9BI2 - chains A and D of the 4 polymer chains in the assembly; structure by X-ray diffraction, 2.15 A resolution.

== Chain A ==
Molecule: Isoform 2B of GTPase KRas
Source organism: Homo sapiens
Notes: EC 3.6.5.2
Reference sequence: P01116 (RASK_HUMAN), isoform P01116-2; residues 1-169 here = UniProt positions 1-169
Amino-acid sequence (170 residues; each row starts with the number of its first residue; numbering starts at 0):
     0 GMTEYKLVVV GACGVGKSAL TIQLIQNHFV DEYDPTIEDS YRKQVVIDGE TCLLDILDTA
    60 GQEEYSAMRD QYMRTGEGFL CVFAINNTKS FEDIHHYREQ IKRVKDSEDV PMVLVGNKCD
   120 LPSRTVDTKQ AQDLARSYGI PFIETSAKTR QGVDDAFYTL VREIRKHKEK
Differences from the reference sequence: expression tag (0); engineered mutation C12 (Gly in P01116)
Swiss-Prot annotation at these positions:
  - motif: Y32 to Y40 (Effector region)
  - binding site (GTP): G10, A11, G13 to A18, V29 to T35, A59, G60, N116 to D119
  - modified residue: M1 (N-acetylmethionine), T2 (N-acetylthreonine), K104 (N6-acetyllysine)
  - glycosylation: T35 (Microbial infection: O-linked (Glc) threonine)
  - natural variant: K5 (K5E: In NS3; K5N: In GASC), G10 (G10GG: In AML), C12 (G12C: In lung carcinoma; this construct carries the variant), G13 (G13D: In GASC, JMML and OES; G13R: In pylocytic astrocytoma), V14 (V14I: In NS3), L19 (L19F: In OES), Q22 (Q22E: In CFC2; Q22R: In NS3), P34 (P34L: In NS3; P34Q: In NS3; P34R: In CFC2), I36 (I36M: In NS3), T58 (T58I: In NS3), A59 (A59T: In GASC), G60 (G60R: In CFC2; G60S: In NS3), 8 further natural variant entries in UniProt
  - mutagenesis: D38 (D38A: Decreased interaction with MAPKAP1/SIN1), Y40 (Y40A: Decreased interaction with MAPKAP1/SIN1), Q61 (Q61L: Promotes GTP binding)
Metal / ion sites: Mg2+: S17, T35 (together with GMP-PNP)
Residues lining bound ligands:
  - GMP-PNP (GNP; phosphoaminophosphonic acid-guanylate ester): A11, C12, G13, V14, G15, K16, S17, A18, F28, V29, D30, E31, Y32, D33, P34, T35, T58, A59, G60, Q61, N116, K117, D119, L120, S145, A146, K147
  - rmc-7977 (ZNI; (1R,5S,6r)-N-[(1P,7S,9S,13S,20M)-20-{5-(4-cyclopropylpiperazin-1-yl)-2-[(1S)-1-methoxyethyl]pyridin-3-yl}-21-ethyl-17,17-dimethyl-8,14-dioxo-15-oxa-4-thia-9,21,27,28-tetraazapentacyclo[17.5.2.1~2,5~.1~9,13~.0~22,26~]octacosa-1(24),2,5(28),19,22,25-hexaen-7-yl]-3-oxabicyclo[3.1.0]hexane-6-carboxamide): Y32, P34, T35, I36, E37, A59, Q61, Y64, M67

== Chain D ==
Molecule: Peptidyl-prolyl cis-trans isomerase A
Source organism: Homo sapiens
Notes: EC 5.2.1.8
Reference sequence: P62937 (PPIA_HUMAN); residue numbers follow UniProt; this construct covers 1-165
Amino-acid sequence (166 residues; numbered 0 to 165; the number before each row is that of its first residue; numbering starts at 0):
     0 GMVNPTVFFD IAVDGEPLGR VSFELFADKV PKTAENFRAL STGEKGFGYK GSCFHRIIPG
    60 FMCQGGDFTR HNGTGGKSIY GEKFEDENFI LKHTGPGILS MANAGPNTNG SQFFICTAKT
   120 EWLDGKHVVF GKVKEGMNIV EAMERFGSRN GKTSKKITIA DCGQLE
Disordered / not traced: 0-1, 165
Differences from the reference sequence: expression tag (0)
Swiss-Prot annotation at these positions:
  - modified residue: M1 (N-acetylmethionine), V2 (N-acetylvaline), K28 (N6-acetyllysine), K44 (N6-acetyllysine), K76 (N6-acetyllysine), S77 (Phosphoserine), K82 (N6-acetyllysine), T93 (Phosphothreonine), K125 (N6-acetyllysine), K131 (N6-acetyllysine), K133 (N6-acetyllysine)
  - glycosylation: N108 (N-linked (GlcNAc...) asparagine)
  - cross-link (Glycyl lysine isopeptide (Lys-Gly)): K28 (interchain with G-Cter in SUMO2), K82 (interchain with G-Cter in SUMO2)
  - mutagenesis: R55 (R55A: Loss of peptidyl-prolyl cis-trans isomerase activity. No loss of its interaction with BSG/CD147 or its ability to induce leukocyte chemotaxis. No effect on its interaction with MAP3K5/ASK1 ...), F60 (F60A: Loss of ability to stimulate MAPK/ERK phosphorylation), R69 (R69A: No effect on peptidyl-prolyl cis-trans isomerase activity. Reduced interaction with BSG/CD147 and ability to induce leukocyte chemotaxis), H70 (H70A: No effect on peptidyl-prolyl cis-trans isomerase activity. Reduced interaction with BSG/CD147 and ability to induce leukocyte chemotaxis), T107 (T107A: No effect on peptidyl-prolyl cis-trans isomerase activity. Reduced interaction with BSG/CD147 and ability to induce leukocyte chemotaxis), F113 (F113A: Reduced ability to stimulate MAPK/ERK phosphorylation), W121 (W121A: 200-fold decrease of sensitivity to CsA. Reduced ability to stimulate MAPK/ERK phosphorylation; W121E: Loss of peptidyl-prolyl cis-trans isomerase activity ...), K125 (K125Q: Acetylation-mimetic mutant; no effect on its interaction with TARDBP; K125R: Loss of acetylation and interaction with TARDBP), H126 (H126A: Loss of peptidyl-prolyl cis-trans isomerase activity and interaction with HCV NS5A. Loss of ability to stimulate MAPK/ERK phosphorylation)
Residues lining bound ligands: rmc-7977 (ZNI; (1R,5S,6r)-N-[(1P,7S,9S,13S,20M)-20-{5-(4-cyclopropylpiperazin-1-yl)-2-[(1S)-1-methoxyethyl]pyridin-3-yl}-21-ethyl-17,17-dimethyl-8,14-dioxo-15-oxa-4-thia-9,21,27,28-tetraazapentacyclo[17.5.2.1~2,5~.1~9,13~.0~22,26~]octacosa-1(24),2,5(28),19,22,25-hexaen-7-yl]-3-oxabicyclo[3.1.0]hexane-6-carboxamide): R55, I57, F60, M61, Q63, G72, T73, A101, N102, A103, Q111, F113, W121, L122, H126, R148

== Chain A / chain D interface ==
Contacting residue pairs (11):
  M1(A) with G59(D); A117(D), hydrophobic
  I24(A) with R144(D)
  Q25(A) with R144(D); S153(D)
  R41(A) with P58(D); R148(D)
  Q43(A) with G59(D); T116(D), hydrogen bond (side chain-backbone); E143(D), hydrogen bond
  L52(A) with F60(D), hydrophobic
Interface residues without a listed pair, chain A (8 interface residues in all): K42, D54
Interface residues without a listed pair, chain D (11 interface residues in all): F145, K154

== In short ==
8 residues of chain A face 11 of chain D across their interface; the contacts include 2 hydrogen bonds. Polar
contacts include Q43(A)-T116(D) and Q43(A)-E143(D). Bound to chain A: GMP-PNP and rmc-7977. Chain D binds
rmc-7977.
Chain A is Isoform 2B of GTPase KRas and chain D is Peptidyl-prolyl cis-trans isomerase A, both from Homo
sapiens; the structure, Crystal structure of GMPPNP bound KRAS G12C in complex with CYPA and RMC-7977, was
determined by X-ray diffraction (same publication as 9BGH, 9BHO, 9BHP, 9BHQ and 9BI1).
